PDB entry 8J4Z | electron microscopy, 2.73 A resolution | chains J and I of the 12 polymer chains in the assembly

== Chain J ==
Name: Methylcrotonoyl-CoA carboxylase beta chain, mitochondrial
Organism: Homo sapiens
Notes: EC 6.4.1.4
Reference sequence: Q9HCC0 (MCCB_HUMAN); numbering as in UniProt (aligned over 1-563)
Sequence (563 residues; each row starts with the number of its first residue):
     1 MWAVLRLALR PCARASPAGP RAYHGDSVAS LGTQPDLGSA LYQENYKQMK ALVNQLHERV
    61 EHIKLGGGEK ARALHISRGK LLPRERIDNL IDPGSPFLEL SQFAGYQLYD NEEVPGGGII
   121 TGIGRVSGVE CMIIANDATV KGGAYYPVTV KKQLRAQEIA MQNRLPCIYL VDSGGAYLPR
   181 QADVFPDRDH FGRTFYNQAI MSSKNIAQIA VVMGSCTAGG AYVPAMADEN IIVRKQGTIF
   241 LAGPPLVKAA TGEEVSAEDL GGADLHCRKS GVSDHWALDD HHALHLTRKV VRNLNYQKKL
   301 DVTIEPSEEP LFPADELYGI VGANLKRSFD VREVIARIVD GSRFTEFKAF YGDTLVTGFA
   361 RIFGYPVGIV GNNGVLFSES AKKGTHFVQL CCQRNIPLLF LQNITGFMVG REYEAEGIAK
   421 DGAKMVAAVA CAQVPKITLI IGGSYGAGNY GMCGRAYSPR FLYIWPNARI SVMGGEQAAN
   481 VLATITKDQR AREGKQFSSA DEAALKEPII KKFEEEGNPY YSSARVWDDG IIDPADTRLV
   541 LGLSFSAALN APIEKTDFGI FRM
Not modelled in the structure: 1-22
Small-molecule neighbours:
  - BTI (5-(hexahydro-2-oxo-1H-thieno[3,4-d]imidazol-6-yl)pentanal), molecule 1: Ala218, Tyr222, Leu241, Leu246, Ala250
  - BTI, molecule 2: Thr405, Gly406, Phe407, Val409, Tyr445, Gly446, Ala447, Gly448, Val472, Met473, Gln477
  - TW3 (S-[2-[3-[[(2R)-4-[[[(2S,3S,4S,5S)-5-(6-aminopurin-9-yl)-4-oxidanyl-3-phosphonooxy-oxolan-2-yl]methoxy-oxidanyl-phosphoryl]oxy-oxidanyl-phosphoryl]oxy-3,3-dimethyl-2-oxidanyl-butanoyl]amino]propanoylamino]ethyl] 3-methylbut-2-enethioate), molecule 1: Arg78, Ala138, Lys141, Gly142, Ala144, Gly174, Gly175, Ala176, Tyr177, Leu178, Phe191, Ser215, Thr217, Ala218, Gly219
  - TW3, molecule 2: Gly446, Ala447, Tyr450, Val472, Met473, Val481, Leu482, Ile485, Gln489, Arg492
Curated features (UniProtKB/Swiss-Prot):
  - region: Arg343 to Asn372 (Acyl-CoA binding)
  - modified residue: Lys70 (N6-acetyllysine), Lys141 (N6-succinyllysine), Lys495 (N6-acetyllysine), Lys511 (N6-acetyllysine)
  - natural variant: Ser39 (S39F: In MCC2D), Gly68 (G68V: In MCC2D; uncertain significance), Glu99 (E99Q: In MCC2D), Ser101 (S101F: In MCC2D), Gly105 (G105R: In MCC2D; uncertain significance), Gly118 (deletion: In MCC2D), Cys131 (C131F: In MCC2D), Thr139 (T139I: In MCC2D), Tyr146 (Y146N: In MCC2D), Lys152 (K152T: In MCC2D), Arg155 (R155Q: In MCC2D; R155W: In MCC2D), Asn163 (N163D: In MCC2D; uncertain significance), 42 further natural variant entries in UniProt
From the paper describing this entry:
  - binding site for BTI: Ala218, Leu241, Ala242, Leu246, Ala250, Phe407, Val409, Tyr445, Ala447, Met473
  - mutagenesis - L241R, A242F: decreased catalytic activity on TW3
  - catalytic residues: Phe407, Ala447 (proposed by the authors, not directly observed)

== Chain I ==
Name: Methylcrotonoyl-CoA carboxylase subunit alpha, mitochondrial
Organism: Homo sapiens
Notes: EC 6.4.1.4
Reference sequence: Q96RQ3 (MCCA_HUMAN); residues 1-725 here = UniProt positions 1-725
Sequence (725 residues; numbered 1 to 725; the number before each row is that of its first residue):
     1 MAAASAVSVL LVAAERNRWH RLPSLLLPPR TWVWRQRTMK YTTATGRNIT KVLIANRGEI
    61 ACRVMRTAKK LGVQTVAVYS EADRNSMHVD MADEAYSIGP APSQQSYLSM EKIIQVAKTS
   121 AAQAIHPGCG FLSENMEFAE LCKQEGIIFI GPPPSAIRDM GIKSTSKSIM AAAGVPVVEG
   181 YHGEDQSDQC LKEHARRIGY PVMIKAVRGG GGKGMRIVRS EQEFQEQLES ARREAKKSFN
   241 DDAMLIEKFV DTPRHVEVQV FGDHHGNAVY LFERDCSVQR RHQKIIEEAP APGIKSEVRK
   301 KLGEAAVRAA KAVNYVGAGT VEFIMDSKHN FCFMEMNTRL QVEHPVTEMI TGTDLVEWQL
   361 RIAAGEKIPL SQEEITLQGH AFEARIYAED PSNNFMPVAG PLVHLSTPRA DPSTRIETGV
   421 RQGDEVSVHY DPMIAKLVVW AADRQAALTK LRYSLRQYNI VGLHTNIDFL LNLSGHPEFE
   481 AGNVHTDFIP QHHKQLLLSR KAAAKESLCQ AALGLILKEK AMTDTFTLQA HDQFSPFSSS
   541 SGRRLNISYT RNMTLKDGKN NVAIAVTYNH DGSYSMQIED KTFQVLGNLY SEGDCTYLKC
   601 SVNGVASKAK LIILENTIYL FSKEGSIEID IPVPKYLSSV SSQETQGGPL APMTGTIEKV
   661 FVKAGDKVKA GDSLMVMIAM KMEHTIKSPK DGTVKKVFYR EGAQANRHTP LVEFEEEESD
   721 KRESE
Not modelled in the structure: 1-45, 182-243, 718-725
From the paper describing this entry:
  - binding site for BTI: Met680

== Interface between chain J and chain I ==
Residue-residue contacts (9; chain J residue first):
  Ala250(J) - Ala679(I)
  Ala250(J) - Met680(I)  hydrogen bond (backbone-backbone)
  Thr251(J) - Thr654(I)
  Thr251(J) - Gly655(I)
  Thr251(J) - Thr656(I)  hydrogen bond (backbone-backbone)
  Thr251(J) - Met680(I)
  Thr251(J) - Gln704(I)
  Gly252(J) - Gln704(I)
  Glu253(J) - Gln704(I)

== Summary ==
4 residues of chain J and 6 residues of chain I are in contact, with 2 hydrogen bonds. The backbones
hydrogen-bond at Ala250(J)-Met680(I) and Thr251(J)-Thr656(I). Chain J binds compound BTI and compound TW3.
From the paper: catalytic residues Phe407(J) and Ala447(J); L241R and A242F of chain J reduce catalytic
activity on TW3.
Here chain J is Methylcrotonoyl-CoA carboxylase beta chain, mitochondrial and chain I is Methylcrotonoyl-CoA
carboxylase subunit alpha, mitochondrial, both from Homo sapiens. Entry 8J4Z (Human 3-methylcrotonyl-CoA
carboxylase in BCCP-CTS state with substrate) was determined by electron microscopy, deposited together with
7YBU, 8J78, 8J7D, 8JAK, 8JAW, 8JXL and 3 further entries.
